8UUX - chains A and C of the 3 polymer chains in the assembly; structure by electron microscopy, 2.74 A resolution.

== Chain A (and C) ==
Molecule: Capsid protein
From: Murine norovirus 1
Notes: chain C of this document is another copy of the same molecule, construct and numbering; everything in this record applies to it too
UniProtKB: Q2V8W4 (Q2V8W4_9CALI); numbering as in UniProt (aligned over 17-532)
Sequence (516 residues; numbered 17 to 532; the number before each row is that of its first residue):
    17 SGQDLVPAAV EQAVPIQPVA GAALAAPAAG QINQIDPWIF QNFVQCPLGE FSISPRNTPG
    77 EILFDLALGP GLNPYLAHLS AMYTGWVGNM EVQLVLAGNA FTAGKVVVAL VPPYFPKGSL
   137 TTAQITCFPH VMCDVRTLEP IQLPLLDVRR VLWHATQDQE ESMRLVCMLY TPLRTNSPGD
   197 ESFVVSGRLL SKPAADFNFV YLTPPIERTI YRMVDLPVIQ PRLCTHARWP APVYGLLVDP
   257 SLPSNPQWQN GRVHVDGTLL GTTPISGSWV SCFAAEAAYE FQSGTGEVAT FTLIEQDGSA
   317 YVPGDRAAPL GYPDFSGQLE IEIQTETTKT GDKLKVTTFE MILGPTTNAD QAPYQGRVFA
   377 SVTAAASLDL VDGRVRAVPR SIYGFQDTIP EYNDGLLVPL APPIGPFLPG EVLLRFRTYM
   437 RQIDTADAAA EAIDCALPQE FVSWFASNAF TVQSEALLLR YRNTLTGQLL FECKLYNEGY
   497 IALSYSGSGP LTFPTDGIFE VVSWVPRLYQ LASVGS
Unresolved in the structure: 17-18 (chain C: 17-28, 532)
Differences from the reference sequence: conflict Ile339 (Val in Q2V8W4)
Bound ions: Ca2+: Gln438, Asp440

== How chain A and chain C interact ==
Contacting residue pairs (35; chain A residue first):
  Pro43(A) with Val35(C); Ala36(C), hydrogen bond (backbone-backbone)
  Ala44(A) with Leu40(C), hydrophobic; Asp163(C); Val164(C); Arg165(C), hydrogen bond (backbone-backbone)
  Gly46(A) with Ile32(C); Gln33(C), hydrogen bond (backbone-backbone); Val164(C)
  Gln47(A) with Pro31(C), hydrogen bond (side chain-backbone); Gln33(C)
  Ile48(A) with Gln33(C)
  Thr100(A) with Pro128(C); Tyr130(C)
  Val167(A) with Arg166(C)
  Leu168(A) with Arg166(C), hydrogen bond (backbone-backbone)
  Trp169(A) with Val164(C), hydrophobic; Arg165(C), hydrogen bond (side chain-backbone); Arg166(C), hydrogen bond (backbone-side chain)
  Glu176(A) with Arg166(C), salt bridge
  Tyr217(A) with Ile32(C); Leu126(C), hydrogen bond (side chain-backbone); Pro128(C), hydrophobic; Pro145(C); Met179(C)
  Leu218(A) with Cys143(C)
  Pro220(A) with Gln140(C); Cys143(C), hydrophobic; Phe144(C)
  Tyr317(A) with Leu413(C)
  Pro319(A) with Leu413(C), hydrophobic
  Gln371(A) with Leu412(C); Leu413(C), hydrogen bond (backbone-backbone)
  Arg373(A) with Gly411(C); Leu412(C)
Other interface residues (no listed pair), chain A (25 interface residues in all): Ala42, Ala45, His170, Ala171, Gln173, Asp174, Thr219, Ile222
Other interface residues (no listed pair), chain C (25 interface residues in all): Pro34, Phe131, Pro132, Val167

== In short ==
Chain A and chain C each contribute 25 residues to their interface, with 9 hydrogen bonds and 1 salt bridge.
Among the polar pairs are Glu176(A)-Arg166(C), Gln47(A)-Pro31(C) and Trp169(A)-Arg165(C). Gln438(A) and
Asp440(A) form the Ca2+ site.
Both chains are Capsid protein (Murine norovirus 1). Entry 8UUX (Murine norovirus capsid protein in the
presence of 1mM calcium) was determined by electron microscopy, deposited together with 8UV3.
